8JH3 - chains N and c of the 23 polymer chains in the assembly; structure by electron microscopy, 3.70 A resolution.

# Chain N
Molecule: 198-nt DNA strand
Source organism: synthetic construct
Sequence (198 nucleotides; row label = number of the first residue in the row; numbers below 1 keep their minus sign (DG-125 is residue -125)):
  -125 GCTTACGTCA GTCTGGCCAT CTTTGTGTTT GGTGTGTTTG GGTGGTGGCC GTTTTCGTTG
   -65 TTTTTTTCTG TCTCGTGCCT GGTGTCTTGG GTGTAATCCC CTTGGCGGTT AAAACGCGGG
    -5 GGACAGCGCG TACGTGCGTT TAAGCGGTGC TAGAGCTGTC TACGACCAAT TGAGCGGCCT
    55 CGGCACCGGG ATTCTGAT
Not modelled in the structure: -125 to -87, -45 to -28

# Chain c
Protein: Histone H2A type 1-B/E
Source organism: Homo sapiens
UniProtKB: P04908 (H2A1B_HUMAN); residues 0-129 here correspond to UniProt positions 1-130 (UniProt number = residue number + 1)
Sequence (130 residues; each row starts with the number of its first residue; numbering starts at 0):
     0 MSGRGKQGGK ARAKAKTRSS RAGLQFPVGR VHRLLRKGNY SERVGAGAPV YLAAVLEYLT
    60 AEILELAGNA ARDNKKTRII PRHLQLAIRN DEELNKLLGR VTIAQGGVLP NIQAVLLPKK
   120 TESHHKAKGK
Not modelled in the structure: 0-11, 118-129
Swiss-Prot annotation at these positions:
  - modified residue: Ser1 (N-acetylserine), Arg3 (Citrulline), Lys5 (N6-(2-hydroxyisobutyryl)lysine), Lys9 (N6-(2-hydroxyisobutyryl)lysine), Lys13 (N6-(beta-hydroxybutyryl)lysine), Lys36 (N6-(2-hydroxyisobutyryl)lysine), Lys74 (N6-(2-hydroxyisobutyryl)lysine), Lys75 (N6-(2-hydroxyisobutyryl)lysine), Lys95 (N6-(2-hydroxyisobutyryl)lysine), Gln104 (N5-methylglutamine), Lys118 (N6-(2-hydroxyisobutyryl)lysine), Lys119 (N6-crotonyllysine), Thr120 (Phosphothreonine), Lys125 (N6-crotonyllysine)
  - cross-link (Glycyl lysine isopeptide (Lys-Gly)): Lys13 (interchain with G-Cter in ubiquitin), Lys15 (interchain with G-Cter in ubiquitin), Lys119 (interchain with G-Cter in ubiquitin)

# How chain N and chain c interact
Pairs across the interface (11):
  DG38(N) with Arg42(c), sugar contact; Val43(c), phosphate contact; Gly44(c), phosphate contact; Ala45(c), hydrogen bond to the phosphate
  DA39(N) with Arg35(c), phosphate contact; Glu41(c), phosphate contact; Arg42(c), phosphate contact; Val43(c), phosphate contact
  DG57(N) with Arg77(c), sugar contact
  DC58(N) with Lys75(c), phosphate contact; Thr76(c), phosphate contact
Other interface residues (no listed pair), chain c (10 interface residues in all): His31

# Overview
Chain N and chain c form an interface of 4 and 10 residues respectively, with 1 hydrogen bond. The
hydrogen-bonded pair is DG38(N)-Ala45(c).
Here chain N is a 198-nt DNA strand (synthetic construct) and chain c is Histone H2A type 1-B/E (Homo
sapiens). Entry 8JH3 (RNA polymerase II elongation complex containing 40 bp upstream DNA loop, stalled at
SHL(-1) of the ...) was determined by electron microscopy (same publication as 8JH2 and 8JH4).
